PDB entry 1RGN | X-ray diffraction, 2.80 A resolution | chains M and H of the 3 polymer chains in the assembly

Chain M:
Name: Reaction center protein M chain
Source organism: Rhodobacter sphaeroides
UniProt: P02953 (RCEM_RHOSH); residues 1-307 here = UniProt positions 1-307
Sequence (307 residues; each row starts with the number of its first residue):
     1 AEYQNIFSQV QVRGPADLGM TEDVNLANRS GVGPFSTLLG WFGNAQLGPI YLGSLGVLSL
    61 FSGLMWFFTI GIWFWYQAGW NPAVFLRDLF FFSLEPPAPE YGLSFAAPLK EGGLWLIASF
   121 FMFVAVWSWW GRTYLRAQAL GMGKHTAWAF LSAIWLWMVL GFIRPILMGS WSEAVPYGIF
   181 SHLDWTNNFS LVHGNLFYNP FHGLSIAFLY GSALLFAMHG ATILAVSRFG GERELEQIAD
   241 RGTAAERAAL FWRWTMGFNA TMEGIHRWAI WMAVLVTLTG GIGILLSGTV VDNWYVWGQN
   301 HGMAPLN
Not modelled in the structure: 303-307
Bound ions: bacteriochlorophyll a Mg site 1 near His-182 (its only coordinating residue here); bacteriochlorophyll a Mg site 2 near His-202 (its only coordinating residue here); Fe ion: His-219, Glu-234, His-266 (shared with 2 residues of chain L)
Small-molecule neighbours:
  - bacteriochlorophyll a (BCL), molecule 1: Trp-66, Phe-67, Leu-89, Met-122, Trp-157, Leu-160, Val-175, Ile-179, His-182, Leu-183, Trp-185, Thr-186
  - bacteriochlorophyll a (BCL), molecule 2: Trp-66, Met-122, Val-126, Phe-150, Ala-153, Ile-154, Leu-156, Trp-157, Leu-160, Trp-185, Thr-186, Asn-187, Phe-189, Ser-190, Asn-195, Leu-196, Phe-197, His-202, Ser-205, Ile-206, Leu-209, Tyr-210, Val-276, Thr-277, Gly-280, Gly-281, Ile-284
  - bacteriochlorophyll a (BCL), molecule 3: Thr-186, Phe-197, Tyr-210
  - bacteriochlorophyll a (BCL), molecule 4: Phe-197, Gly-203, Leu-204, Ile-206, Ala-207, Tyr-210, Gly-211, Leu-214
  - bacteriopheophytin a (BPH), molecule 1: Ser-59, Leu-60, Gly-63, Leu-64, Trp-66, Phe-67, Ala-125, Val-126, Trp-129, Thr-133, Thr-146, Ala-149, Phe-150, Ala-153, Ala-273, Val-274, Thr-277
  - bacteriopheophytin a (BPH), molecule 2: Tyr-210, Ala-213, Leu-214, Ala-217, Met-218, Trp-252, Thr-255, Met-256
  - spheroidene (SPO): Trp-66, Phe-67, Phe-68, Ile-70, Gly-71, Ile-72, Phe-74, Trp-75, Phe-85, Leu-89, Phe-105, Trp-115, Leu-116, Ser-119, Phe-120, Met-122, Phe-123, Trp-157, Met-158, Leu-160, Gly-161, Phe-162, Trp-171, Val-175, Pro-176, Tyr-177, Gly-178, Ile-179, His-182
  - ubiquinone-10 (U10): Leu-214, Leu-215, Met-218, His-219, Thr-222, Ile-223, Ala-245, Ala-248, Ala-249, Trp-252, Met-256, Phe-258, Asn-259, Ala-260, Thr-261, Met-262, Ile-265, Trp-268, Met-272

Chain H:
Name: Reaction center protein H chain
Source organism: Rhodobacter sphaeroides
UniProt: P11846 (RCEH_RHOSH); numbering as in UniProt (aligned over 1-260)
Sequence (260 residues; each row starts with the number of its first residue):
     1 MVGVTAFGNF DLASLAIYSF WIFLAGLIYY LQTENMREGY PLENEDGTPA ANQGPFPLPK
    61 PKTFILPHGR GTLTVPGPES EDRPIALART AVSEGFPHAP TGDPMKDGVG PASWVARRDL
   121 PELDGHGHNK IKPMKAAAGF HVSAGKNPIG LPVRGCDLEI AGKVVDIWVD IPEQMARFLE
   181 VELKDGSTRL LPMQMVKVQS NRVHVNALSS DLFAGIPTIK SPTEVTLLEE DKICGYVAGG
   241 LMYAAPKRKS VVAAMLAEYA
Not modelled in the structure: 1-10, 251-260

Interface between chain M and chain H:
Pairs across the interface - 123 pairs, chain M then chain H:
  Ala-1(M) / Lys-197(H)
  Glu-2(M) / Leu-241(H)
  Tyr-3(M) / Gln-194(H)
  Tyr-3(M) / Val-196(H)
  Asn-5(M) / Gln-194(H)
  Gln-9(M) / Gly-145(H)
  Gln-9(M) / Val-196(H)  hydrogen bond (side chain-backbone)
  Gln-9(M) / Lys-197(H)
  Gln-9(M) / Val-198(H)  hydrogen bond (side chain-backbone)
  Val-10(M) / Val-142(H)  hydrophobic
  Val-10(M) / Ala-144(H)
  Val-10(M) / Lys-146(H)
  Val-10(M) / Pro-148(H)
  Val-10(M) / Met-193(H)  hydrophobic
  Gln-11(M) / Val-142(H)
  Gln-11(M) / Ser-143(H)  hydrogen bond (backbone-backbone)
  Gln-11(M) / Ala-144(H)  hydrogen bond (backbone-backbone)
  Val-12(M) / Phe-140(H)  hydrophobic
  Val-12(M) / His-141(H)
  Val-12(M) / Ser-143(H)  hydrogen bond (backbone-side chain)
  Val-12(M) / Val-169(H)  hydrophobic
  Val-12(M) / Gln-174(H)
  Val-12(M) / Met-175(H)
  Arg-13(M) / Gly-139(H)
  Arg-13(M) / Phe-140(H)
  Arg-13(M) / His-141(H)  hydrogen bond (backbone-backbone)
  Arg-13(M) / Ser-143(H)  hydrogen bond (backbone-side chain)
  Arg-13(M) / Gln-174(H)
  Gly-14(M) / Gly-139(H)
  Gly-14(M) / Phe-140(H)
  Gly-14(M) / Gln-174(H)  hydrogen bond (backbone-side chain)
  Pro-15(M) / Ala-138(H)
  Pro-15(M) / Gly-139(H)
  Pro-15(M) / Gln-174(H)  hydrogen bond (backbone-side chain)
  Asp-17(M) / Pro-172(H)
  Met-20(M) / Gly-125(H)
  Met-20(M) / His-126(H)
  Thr-37(M) / Ala-144(H)
  Trp-41(M) / Ala-144(H)
  Trp-41(M) / Gly-145(H)
  Asn-44(M) / Glu-173(H)
  Pro-200(M) / Ile-17(H)  hydrophobic
  Phe-201(M) / Ala-16(H)
  Phe-201(M) / Ile-17(H)
  Leu-204(M) / Ile-17(H)  hydrophobic
  Leu-204(M) / Phe-20(H)  hydrophobic
  Leu-204(M) / Trp-21(H)  hydrophobic
  Ser-227(M) / Gln-194(H)  hydrogen bond (backbone-side chain)
  Arg-228(M) / Gln-194(H)
  Arg-228(M) / Met-195(H)
  Arg-228(M) / Cys-234(H)  hydrogen bond (backbone-side chain)
  Arg-228(M) / Leu-241(H)
  Phe-229(M) / Cys-234(H)
  Phe-229(M) / Ala-238(H)  hydrophobic
  Glu-232(M) / Met-175(H)
  Glu-232(M) / Arg-177(H)  salt bridge
  Glu-232(M) / Gln-194(H)
  Arg-233(M) / Glu-122(H)  salt bridge
  Arg-233(M) / Ile-131(H)
  Arg-233(M) / Arg-177(H)
  Arg-233(M) / Glu-230(H)  salt bridge
  Glu-236(M) / Arg-117(H)
  Glu-236(M) / Arg-118(H)  salt bridge
  Glu-236(M) / Glu-122(H)
  Glu-236(M) / Leu-227(H)
  Gln-237(M) / Arg-117(H)
  Ile-238(M) / Phe-64(H)  hydrophobic
  Ile-238(M) / Leu-73(H)
  Ala-239(M) / Leu-66(H)  hydrophobic
  Ala-239(M) / Leu-73(H)
  Asp-240(M) / Arg-117(H)  hydrogen bond (backbone-side chain)
  Asp-240(M) / Arg-118(H)  salt bridge
  Asp-240(M) / Leu-227(H)
  Arg-241(M) / Glu-38(H)  salt bridge
  Arg-241(M) / Glu-79(H)  salt bridge
  Arg-241(M) / Val-115(H)
  Arg-241(M) / Arg-117(H)
  Gly-242(M) / Val-115(H)
  Gly-242(M) / Arg-117(H)
  Gly-242(M) / Asp-231(H)
  Thr-243(M) / Ser-113(H)
  Thr-243(M) / Val-115(H)
  Thr-243(M) / Asp-231(H)  hydrogen bond (backbone-side chain)
  Glu-246(M) / Val-115(H)
  Arg-247(M) / Pro-111(H)  hydrogen bond (side chain-backbone)
  Arg-247(M) / Ala-112(H)
  Arg-247(M) / Ser-113(H)  hydrogen bond (side chain-backbone)
  Arg-247(M) / Gly-235(H)
  Arg-253(M) / Tyr-40(H)
  Phe-258(M) / Gln-32(H)
  Asn-259(M) / Gln-32(H)
  Asn-259(M) / Asn-35(H)
  Ala-260(M) / Asn-35(H)
  Thr-261(M) / Glu-34(H)
  Thr-261(M) / Asn-35(H)  hydrogen bond (backbone-side chain)
  Thr-261(M) / Glu-38(H)
  Glu-263(M) / Lys-62(H)  salt bridge
  Glu-263(M) / Phe-64(H)
  Gly-264(M) / Asn-35(H)
  Ile-265(M) / Asn-35(H)  hydrogen bond (backbone-side chain)
  Arg-267(M) / Tyr-30(H)  hydrogen bond
  Arg-267(M) / Leu-31(H)
  Arg-267(M) / Glu-34(H)  salt bridge
  Arg-267(M) / Lys-62(H)
  Trp-268(M) / Leu-31(H)  hydrophobic
  Trp-268(M) / Gln-32(H)
  Trp-268(M) / Asn-35(H)
  Trp-271(M) / Phe-23(H)  hydrophobic
  Trp-271(M) / Leu-27(H)
  Leu-275(M) / Phe-23(H)  hydrophobic
  Leu-275(M) / Leu-27(H)  hydrophobic
  Thr-279(M) / Phe-20(H)
  Leu-286(M) / Ala-13(H)  hydrophobic
  Val-290(M) / Asp-11(H)
  Val-290(M) / Leu-12(H)  hydrophobic
  Val-290(M) / Ala-13(H)
  Val-291(M) / Ala-13(H)  hydrophobic
  Trp-297(M) / Asp-11(H)  hydrogen bond
  Trp-297(M) / Ala-13(H)
  Trp-297(M) / Ser-14(H)
  His-301(M) / Asp-11(H)
  His-301(M) / Ser-14(H)  hydrogen bond (backbone-side chain)
  Gly-302(M) / Asp-11(H)
Other interface residues (no listed pair), chain M (56 interface residues in all): Phe-35, Phe-208, Trp-294
Other interface residues (no listed pair), chain H (72 interface residues in all): Leu-24, Ile-28, Arg-37, Leu-42, Gly-110, Trp-114, Lys-130, Ile-167, Ala-176, Pro-192, Ala-207

In short:
The interface between chain M and chain H involves 56 residues on one side and 72 on the other, with 20
hydrogen bonds and 9 salt bridges. Polar contacts include Glu-232(M)/Arg-177(H), Arg-233(M)/Glu-122(H) and
Arg-233(M)/Glu-230(H).
Here chain M is Reaction center protein M chain and chain H is Reaction center protein H chain, both from
Rhodobacter sphaeroides. Entry 1RGN (Structure of the reaction centre from Rhodobacter sphaeroides
carotenoidless strain R-26.1 reconstituted with spheroidene) was determined by X-ray diffraction (same
publication as 1RG5 and 1RQK).
